Entry 4QUX (X-ray diffraction, 3.00 A resolution); this record covers chains F and G of the 28 polymer chains in the assembly.

== Chain F ==
Protein: Probable proteasome subunit alpha type-7
Organism: Saccharomyces cerevisiae
Notes: EC 3.4.25.1
UniProt: P21242 (PSA7_YEAST); residues -3 to 284 here correspond to UniProt positions 1-288 (UniProt number = residue number + 4)
Chain sequence (288 residues; row label = number of the first residue in the row; numbers below 1 keep their minus sign (Met-3 is residue -3)):
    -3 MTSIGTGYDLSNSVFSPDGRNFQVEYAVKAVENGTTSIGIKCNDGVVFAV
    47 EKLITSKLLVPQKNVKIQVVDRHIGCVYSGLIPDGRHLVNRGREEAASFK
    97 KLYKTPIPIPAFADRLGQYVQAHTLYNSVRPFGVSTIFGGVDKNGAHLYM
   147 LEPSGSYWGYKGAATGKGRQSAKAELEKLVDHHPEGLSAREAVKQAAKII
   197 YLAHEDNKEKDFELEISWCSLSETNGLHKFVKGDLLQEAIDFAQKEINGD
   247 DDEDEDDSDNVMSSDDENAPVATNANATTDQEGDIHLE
Disordered / not traced: -3 to 1, 245-284
UniProt features mapped onto this chain:
  - modified residue: Thr-2 (N-acetylthreonine)

== Chain G ==
Protein: Proteasome subunit alpha type-1
Organism: Saccharomyces cerevisiae
Notes: EC 3.4.25.1
UniProt: P21243 (PSA1_YEAST); residues -8 to 243 here correspond to UniProt positions 1-252 (UniProt number = residue number + 9)
Chain sequence (252 residues; row label = number of the first residue in the row; numbers below 1 keep their minus sign (Met-8 is residue -8)):
    -8 MSGAAAASAAGYDRHITIFSPEGRLYQVEYAFKATNQTNINSLAVRGKDC
    42 TVVISQKKVPDKLLDPTTVSYIFCISRTIGMVVNGPIPDARNAALRAKAE
    92 AAEFRYKYGYDMPCDVLAKRMANLSQIYTQRAYMRPLGVILTFVSVDEEL
   142 GPSIYKTDPAGYYVGYKATATGPKQQEITTNLENHFKKSKIDHINEESWE
   192 KVVEFAITHMIDALGTEFSKNDLEVGVATKDKFFTLSAENIEERLVAIAE
   242 QD
Disordered / not traced: -8 to 1, 243
Metal / ion sites: Mg2+: Thr8, Tyr119, Arg122, Met125

== Chain F / chain G interface ==
Pairs across the interface (63):
  Thr2(F) with His6(G)
  Gly3(F) with His6(G)
  Tyr4(F) with Arg5(G); His6(G); Tyr21(G)
  Ser9(F) with Arg126(G)
  Val10(F) with His6(G); Gln18(G)
  Phe11(F) with Gln18(G), hydrogen bond (backbone-side chain); Tyr21(G); Ala22(G), hydrophobic; Ala25(G), hydrophobic; Arg126(G); Pro127(G)
  Ser12(F) with Tyr21(G)
  Pro13(F) with Tyr21(G), hydrophobic; Lys24(G), hydrogen bond (backbone-side chain)
  Asp14(F) with Lys24(G)
  Gly15(F) with Tyr21(G); Ala25(G)
  Lys37(F) with Asp56(G), salt bridge
  Asp110(F) with Arg82(G)
  Gln114(F) with Arg82(G), hydrogen bond (side chain-backbone); Asn83(G); Leu86(G)
  Gln117(F) with Pro79(G); Asp80(G); Asn83(G), hydrogen bond; Arg126(G)
  Thr120(F) with Arg126(G), hydrogen bond (backbone-side chain)
  Leu121(F) with Tyr124(G); Arg126(G); Leu128(G), hydrophobic
  Tyr122(F) with Tyr124(G); Met125(G), hydrophobic
  Ser150(F) with Pro79(G)
  Gly151(F) with Pro79(G)
  Ser152(F) with Ile78(G); Pro79(G)
  Tyr153(F) with Arg82(G), hydrogen bond (backbone-side chain)
  Trp154(F) with Leu55(G), hydrophobic; Thr59(G); Val60(G), hydrophobic; Ser61(G); Tyr62(G); Ile78(G), hydrophobic; Arg82(G)
  Gly155(F) with Leu55(G); Asp56(G), hydrogen bond (backbone-backbone); Thr59(G), hydrogen bond (backbone-side chain)
  Tyr156(F) with Leu54(G); Leu55(G); Asp56(G)
  Lys157(F) with Lys53(G); Leu54(G), hydrogen bond (backbone-backbone); Leu55(G)
  Gly158(F) with Leu54(G), hydrogen bond (backbone-backbone)
  Lys169(F) with Leu54(G)
  Leu172(F) with Leu54(G), hydrophobic
  Glu173(F) with Lys53(G); Leu54(G)
  Val176(F) with Leu54(G), hydrophobic
  Asp177(F) with Lys53(G), salt bridge
Other interface residues (no listed pair), chain F (32 interface residues in all): Tyr145
Other interface residues (no listed pair), chain G (29 interface residues in all): Asp52, Pro57, Gly129

== Summary ==
The interface between chain F and chain G involves 32 residues on one side and 29 on the other, with 10
hydrogen bonds and 2 salt bridges. Among the polar pairs are Lys37(F)-Asp56(G), Asp177(F)-Lys53(G) and
Phe11(F)-Gln18(G).
Here chain F is Probable proteasome subunit alpha type-7 and chain G is Proteasome subunit alpha type-1, both
from Saccharomyces cerevisiae. Entry 4QUX (yCP beta5-A49T-mutant) was determined by X-ray diffraction,
deposited together with 4QUY, 4QV0, 4QV1, 4QV3, 4QV4, 4QV5 and 42 further entries.
